Entry 5QYP (X-ray diffraction, 1.61 A resolution); this record covers chains A and B.

[Chain A]
Molecule: Pre-mRNA-splicing factor 8
Source organism: Saccharomyces cerevisiae (strain ATCC 204508 / S288c)
Notes: fragment: yPrp8 RNaseH
UniProt: P33334 (PRP8_YEAST); residue numbers follow UniProt; this construct covers 1836-2090
Sequence (258 residues; each row starts with the number of its first residue):
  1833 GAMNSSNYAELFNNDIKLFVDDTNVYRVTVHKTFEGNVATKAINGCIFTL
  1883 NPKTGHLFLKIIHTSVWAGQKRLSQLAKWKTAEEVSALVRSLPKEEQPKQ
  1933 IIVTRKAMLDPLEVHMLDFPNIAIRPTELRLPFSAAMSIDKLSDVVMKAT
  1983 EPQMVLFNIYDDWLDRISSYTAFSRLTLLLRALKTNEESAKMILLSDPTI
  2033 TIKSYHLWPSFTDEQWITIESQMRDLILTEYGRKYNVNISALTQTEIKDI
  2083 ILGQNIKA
Unresolved in the structure: 2070-2090
Differences from the reference sequence: expression tag (1833-1835)
Curated features (UniProtKB/Swiss-Prot):
  - mutagenesis: Asp1853 (D1853A: Alters protein folding. Severely impaired growth. Strongly reduced growth at 35 degrees Celsius; when associated with A-1854; D1853N: Reduced growth at 30 degrees Celsius ...), Asp1854 (D1854A: Reduced growth at 30 degrees Celsius. Strongly reduced growth at 16 degrees Celsius. Strongly reduced growth at 35 degrees Celsius; when associated with A-1853 ...), Thr1855 (T1855A: Reduced growth at 30 degrees Celsius. Strongly reduced growth at 16 degrees Celsius), Thr1936 (T1936A: Reduced growth at 30 degrees Celsius. Strongly reduced growth at 16 degrees Celsius), Arg1937 (R1937K: Severely impaired growth. Reduced growth at 30 degrees Celsius. Strongly reduced growth at 16 degrees Celsius)

[Chain B]
Molecule: A1 cistron-splicing factor AAR2
Source organism: Saccharomyces cerevisiae (strain ATCC 204508 / S288c)
Notes: fragment: GAMA - Aar2(1-152) - SSSSS - Aar2(171-317); engineered mutation(s): L153_D170delinsSSSSS
UniProt: P32357 (AAR2_YEAST); residue numbers follow UniProt; this construct covers 1-152, 171-317
Sequence (308 residues; numbered -3 to 317; 13 numbers in that range are skipped by the numbering (no residue carries them; nothing is unmodelled there); the number before each row is that of its first residue; numbers below 1 keep their minus sign (Gly-3 is residue -3)):
    -3 GAMAMNTVPFTSAPIEVTIGIDQYSFNVKENQPFHGIKDIPIGHVHVIHF
    47 QHADNSSMRYGYWFDCRMGNFYIQYDPKDGLYKMMEERDGAKFENIVHNF
    97 KERQMMVSYPKIDEDDTWYNLTEFVQMDKIRKIVRKDENQFSYVDSSMTT
   147 VQENEL
   166 SSSSSDPAHSLNYTVINFKSREAIRPGHEMEDFLDKSYYLNTVMLQGIFK
   216 NSSNYFGELQFAFLNAMFFGNYGSSLQWHAMIELICSSATVPKHMLDKLD
   266 EILYYQIKTLPEQYSDILLNERVWNICLYSSFQKNSLHNTEKIMENKYPE
   316 LL
Unresolved in the structure: -3 to 0, 166-169
Differences from the reference sequence: expression tag (-3 to 0); linker (166-170)
Curated features (UniProtKB/Swiss-Prot):
  - region: Leu261 to Ile282 (Leucine-zipper)
  - modified residue: Ser253 (Phosphoserine), Thr274 (Phosphothreonine)
  - mutagenesis: Ser253 (S253A: No effect on interaction with PRP8; S253D/E: Disrupts interaction with PRP8)

[Chain A / chain B interface]
Contacting residue pairs - 17 pairs, chain A then chain B:
  Gln1907(A) - Met195(B)
  Gln1907(A) - Leu199(B)
  Leu1908(A) - Met195(B)  hydrophobic
  Trp1911(A) - Glu194(B)
  Trp1911(A) - Met195(B)
  Trp1911(A) - Phe198(B)  hydrophobic
  Asp1942(A) - Lys184(B)  salt bridge
  Asp1942(A) - Phe198(B)
  Glu1945(A) - Lys184(B)  salt bridge
  Val1946(A) - Ile189(B)  hydrophobic
  Val1946(A) - Glu194(B)
  Val1946(A) - Phe198(B)  hydrophobic
  His1947(A) - Glu194(B)  salt bridge
  Leu1949(A) - Lys184(B)
  Leu1949(A) - Ser185(B)
  Leu1949(A) - Arg186(B)
  Asp1950(A) - Arg186(B)  salt bridge

[In short]
Chain A and chain B form an interface of 9 and 8 residues respectively; the contacts include 4 salt bridges.
Among the polar pairs are Asp1942(A)-Lys184(B), Glu1945(A)-Lys184(B) and His1947(A)-Glu194(B). UniProt lists 5
mutagenesis sites on chain A; one mutagenesis site on chain B.
Chain A is Pre-mRNA-splicing factor 8 and chain B is A1 cistron-splicing factor AAR2, both from Saccharomyces
cerevisiae (strain ATCC 204508 / S288c); the structure, PanDDA analysis group deposition -- Auto-refined data
of Aar2/RNaseH for ground state model 05, was determined by X-ray diffraction, deposited together with 5QY1,
5QY2, 5QY3, 5QY4, 5QY5, 5QY6 and 128 further entries.
